PDB entry 6XY6 | X-ray diffraction, 2.91 A resolution | chains A and B

== Chain A ==
Molecule: anti-apoptotic membrane protein
Organism: Sheeppox virus (strain Turkey/TU-V02127)
UniProt: A0A3F2YKH3 (A0A3F2YKH3_SHEVT); numbering as in UniProt (aligned over 1-145)
Chain sequence (150 residues; each row starts with the number of its first residue; numbers below 1 keep their minus sign (Gly-4 is residue -4)):
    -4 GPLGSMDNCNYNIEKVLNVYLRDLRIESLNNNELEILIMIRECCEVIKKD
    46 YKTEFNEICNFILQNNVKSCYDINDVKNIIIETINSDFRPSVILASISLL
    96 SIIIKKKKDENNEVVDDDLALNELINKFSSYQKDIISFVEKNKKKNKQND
Not modelled in the structure: -4 to 4, 140-145
Sequence notes: expression tag (-4 to 0)
From the paper describing this entry:
  - mutagenesis - Y46A: abolished binding to Bad
  - mutagenesis - Y46A: abolished binding to Bid
  - mutagenesis - Y46A: abolished binding to Bik
  - mutagenesis - Y46A: abolished binding to Bok
  - mutagenesis - R84A: abolished binding to Bok BH3
  - mutagenesis - Y46A: decreased binding to Bim
  - mutagenesis - R84A: decreased binding to Bak

== Chain B ==
Molecule: Apoptosis regulator BAX
UniProt: Q07812 (BAX_HUMAN); residues 50-77 here = UniProt positions 50-77
Chain sequence (28 residues; row label = number of the first residue in the row):
    50 VPQDASTKKLSECLKRIGDELDSNMELQ
Not modelled in the structure: 50-52, 76-77
Swiss-Prot annotation at these positions:
  - motif: Leu59 to Asn73 (BH3)
  - natural variant: Gly67 (G67R: In a T-cell acute lymphoblastic leukemia cell line)
  - mutagenesis: Met74 (M74D/E: Strongly reduced interaction with MCL1, BCL2, BCL2L1 and BCL2L2. No effect on cytochrome c release and subsequent apoptosis triggered by etoposide)

== How chain A and chain B interact ==
Contacting residue pairs (27):
  Ile42(A) with Leu70(B), hydrophobic
  Tyr46(A) with Glu69(B), hydrogen bond (side chain-backbone); Leu70(B), hydrogen bond (side chain-backbone)
  Glu49(A) with Ile66(B); Glu69(B)
  Phe50(A) with Ile66(B), hydrophobic
  Ile53(A) with Leu59(B), hydrophobic; Cys62(B), hydrophobic
  Phe56(A) with Leu59(B), hydrophobic
  Ile57(A) with Leu59(B), hydrophobic
  Ile74(A) with Thr56(B); Ser60(B)
  Glu77(A) with Thr56(B)
  Thr78(A) with Ser60(B), hydrogen bond; Lys64(B)
  Ser81(A) with Lys64(B)
  Asp82(A) with Lys64(B)
  Arg84(A) with Asp71(B)
  Ser86(A) with Gly67(B), hydrogen bond (side chain-backbone); Asp71(B), hydrogen bond
  Ala90(A) with Leu63(B), hydrophobic; Ile66(B), hydrophobic
  Ser91(A) with Leu63(B)
  Phe133(A) with Met74(B), hydrophobic
  Lys136(A) with Met74(B); Glu75(B)
  Asn137(A) with Met74(B)
Interface residues without a listed pair, chain A (23 interface residues in all): Asp45, Ile75, Val87, Leu94
Interface residues without a listed pair, chain B (15 interface residues in all): Ser55, Asn73
From the paper, about this interface:
  - residue pairs: Ile74(A)-Ser60(B) (backbone contact), Ser81(A)-Lys64(B), Arg84(A)-Asp71(B), Phe133(A)-Met74(B), Asn137(A)-Met74(B)
  - interface residues, chain B: Leu59(B), Leu63(B), Ile66(B), Leu70(B), Met74(B)

== In short ==
The interface between chain A and chain B involves 23 residues on one side and 15 on the other, with 5
hydrogen bonds. Polar pairs include Tyr46(A)-Glu69(B), Tyr46(A)-Leu70(B) and Thr78(A)-Ser60(B). The paper
describes a backbone contact between Ile74(A) and Ser60(B); contacts between Ser81(A) and Lys64(B), Arg84(A)
and Asp71(B) and Phe133(A) and Met74(B) among others. The paper reports that Y46A of chain A abolishes binding
to Bad; interface residues Leu59(B), Leu63(B) and Ile66(B) among others.
Here chain A is anti-apoptotic membrane protein (Sheeppox virus (strain Turkey/TU-V02127)) and chain B is
Apoptosis regulator BAX. Entry 6XY6 (Structural insight into sheep-pox virus mediated inhibition of apoptosis)
was determined by X-ray diffraction.
